PDB entry 3FQX | X-ray diffraction, 1.70 A resolution | chains A and C of the 3 polymer chains in the assembly

== Chain A ==
Protein: HLA class I histocompatibility antigen, A-2 alpha chain
Organism: Homo sapiens
Notes: fragment: extracellular domains alpha1, alpha2, alpha3
UniProtKB: P01892 (1A02_HUMAN); residues 1-275 here correspond to UniProt positions 25-299 (UniProt number = residue number + 24)
Sequence (275 residues; each row starts with the number of its first residue):
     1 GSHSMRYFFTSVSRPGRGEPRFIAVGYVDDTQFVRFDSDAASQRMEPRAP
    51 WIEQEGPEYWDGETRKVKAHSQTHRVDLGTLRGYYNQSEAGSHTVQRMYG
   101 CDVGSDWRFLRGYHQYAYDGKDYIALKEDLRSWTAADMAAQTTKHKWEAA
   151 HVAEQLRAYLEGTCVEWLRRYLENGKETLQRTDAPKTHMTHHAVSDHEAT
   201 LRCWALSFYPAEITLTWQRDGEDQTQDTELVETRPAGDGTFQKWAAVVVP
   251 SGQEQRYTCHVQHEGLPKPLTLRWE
Disulfide bonds: Cys-101/Cys-164, Cys-203/Cys-259
Metal / ion sites: Cd2+ site 1: Gly-1, His-3; Cd2+ site 2 near Asp-30 (its only coordinating residue here); Cd2+ site 3 near His-191 (its only coordinating residue here); Cd2+ site 4 near His-197 (its only coordinating residue here)

== Chain C ==
Protein: phospho-peptide  1097-1105 from insulin receptor substrate 2 (IRS2): RVA(Sep)PTSGV
Sequence (9 residues; row label = number of the first residue in the row):
     1 RVASPTSGV
Modified residues: Ser-4 (phosphoserine; SEP)

== How chain A and chain C interact ==
Contacting residue pairs (45; chain A residue first):
  Met-5(A) with Arg-1(C)
  Tyr-7(A) with Arg-1(C), hydrogen bond (side chain-backbone); Val-2(C), hydrogen bond (side chain-backbone)
  Phe-9(A) with Val-2(C), hydrophobic
  Met-45(A) with Val-2(C), hydrophobic
  Tyr-59(A) with Arg-1(C)
  Glu-63(A) with Arg-1(C); Val-2(C), hydrogen bond (side chain-backbone)
  Arg-65(A) with Ser-4(C)
  Lys-66(A) with Arg-1(C); Val-2(C); Ser-4(C); Pro-5(C)
  Ala-69(A) with Pro-5(C), hydrophobic
  His-70(A) with Ala-3(C), hydrogen bond (side chain-backbone); Ser-4(C); Pro-5(C)
  Thr-73(A) with Pro-5(C); Thr-6(C)
  Asp-77(A) with Gly-8(C); Val-9(C), hydrogen bond (side chain-backbone)
  Thr-80(A) with Val-9(C)
  Leu-81(A) with Val-9(C), hydrophobic
  Tyr-84(A) with Val-9(C), hydrogen bond (side chain-backbone)
  Arg-97(A) with Thr-6(C), hydrogen bond
  Tyr-99(A) with Val-2(C); Ala-3(C), hydrogen bond (side chain-backbone)
  His-114(A) with Thr-6(C)
  Tyr-116(A) with Val-9(C)
  Thr-143(A) with Val-9(C), hydrogen bond (side chain-backbone)
  Lys-146(A) with Ser-7(C), hydrogen bond; Gly-8(C), hydrogen bond (side chain-backbone); Val-9(C)
  Trp-147(A) with Thr-6(C); Ser-7(C), hydrogen bond (side chain-backbone); Gly-8(C), hydrogen bond (side chain-backbone); Val-9(C), hydrophobic
  Val-152(A) with Ser-7(C)
  Leu-156(A) with Thr-6(C)
  Tyr-159(A) with Arg-1(C), hydrogen bond (side chain-backbone); Val-2(C); Ala-3(C), hydrophobic
  Thr-163(A) with Arg-1(C)
  Trp-167(A) with Arg-1(C)
  Tyr-171(A) with Arg-1(C), hydrogen bond (side chain-backbone)
Other interface residues (no listed pair), chain A (31 interface residues in all): Val-67, Tyr-123, Ala-150

== Summary ==
31 residues of chain A and 9 residues of chain C are in contact, with 15 hydrogen bonds. Among the polar pairs
are Tyr-7(A)/Arg-1(C), Tyr-7(A)/Val-2(C) and Glu-63(A)/Val-2(C). The Cd2+ site 1 is built by Gly-1(A) and
His-3(A).
Here chain A is HLA class I histocompatibility antigen, A-2 alpha chain (Homo sapiens) and chain C is
phospho-peptide  1097-1105 from insulin receptor substrate 2 (IRS2): RVA(Sep)PTSGV. Entry 3FQX
(Phosphorylation of self-peptides alters Human Leukocyte Antigen Class I-restricted antigen presentation and
generates tumor specific epitopes) was determined by X-ray diffraction together with 3FQN, 3FQR, 3FQT, 3FQU
and 3FQW from the same study.
